Entry 6YK3 (X-ray diffraction, 1.20 A resolution); this record covers chain A.

[Chain A]
Protein: Glutamate receptor 2
Source organism: Rattus norvegicus
Reference sequence: P19491 (GRIA2_RAT); the construct has insertions or renumbered stretches relative to UniProt, so the offset changes along the chain: 3-117 = UniProt 413-527; 120-264 = UniProt 653-797
Chain sequence (264 residues; numbered 1 to 264; the number before each row is that of its first residue):
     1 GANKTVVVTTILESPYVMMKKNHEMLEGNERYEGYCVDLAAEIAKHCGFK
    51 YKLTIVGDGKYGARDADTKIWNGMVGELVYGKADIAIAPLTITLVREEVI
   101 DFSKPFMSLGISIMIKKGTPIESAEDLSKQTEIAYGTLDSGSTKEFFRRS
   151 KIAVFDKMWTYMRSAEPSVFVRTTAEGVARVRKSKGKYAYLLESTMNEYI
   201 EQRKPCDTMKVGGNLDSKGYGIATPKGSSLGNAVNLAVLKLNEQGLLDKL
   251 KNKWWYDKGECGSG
Disordered / not traced: 264
Disulfide bonds: C206-C261
Differences from the reference sequence: expression tag (1-2); linker (118-119)
Residues lining bound ligands: compound (PVQ; (S)-1-[2'-Amino-2'-carboxyethyl]-5,7-dihydropyrrolo[3,4-d]pyrimidin-2,4(1H,3H)-dione): E13, Y61, P89, L90, T91, R96, L138, S140, G141, S142, T143, T174, L192, E193, M196, Y220
Swiss-Prot annotation at these positions:
  - binding site (L-glutamate): P89, T91, R96, S142, T143, E193
  - site: R64 (Interaction with the cone snail toxin Con-ikot-ikot), I121 (Crucial to convey clamshell closure to channel opening), R148 (Interaction with the cone snail toxin Con-ikot-ikot), K240 (Interaction with the cone snail toxin Con-ikot-ikot)
  - glycosylation: N3 (N-linked (GlcNAc...) asparagine)
  - modified residue (Phosphoserine): S150, S184

[Summary]
Chain A binds compound. Curated annotation (UniProt) lists 6 L-glutamate-binding residues.
Chain A is Glutamate receptor 2 (Rattus norvegicus); the structure, Structure of the AMPA receptor GluA2o
ligand-binding domain (S1S2J) in complex with the compound ( S) ..., was determined by X-ray diffraction (same
publication as 6YK2, 6YK4, 6YK5 and 6YK6).
